PDB entry 8DBP | electron microscopy, 3.60 A resolution | chains X and Y of the 22 polymer chains in the assembly

== Chain X (and Y) ==
Molecule: ATP synthase subunit b
From: Escherichia coli
Notes: chain Y of this document is another copy of the same molecule, construct and numbering; everything in this record applies to it too
UniProtKB: D6IFY0 (D6IFY0_ECOLX); residue numbers follow UniProt; this construct covers 1-156
Chain sequence (156 residues; each row starts with the number of its first residue):
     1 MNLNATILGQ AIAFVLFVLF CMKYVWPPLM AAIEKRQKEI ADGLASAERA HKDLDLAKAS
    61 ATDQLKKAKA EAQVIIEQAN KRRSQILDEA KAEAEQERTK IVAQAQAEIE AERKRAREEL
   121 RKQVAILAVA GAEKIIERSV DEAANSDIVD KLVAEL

== Chain X / chain Y interface ==
Pairs across the interface (77):
  R36(X) with R36(Y); E39(Y), salt bridge; I40(Y)
  Q37(X) with E39(Y)
  I40(X) with E39(Y); G43(Y)
  D42(X) with H51(Y)
  G43(X) with A47(Y); A50(Y); H51(Y)
  L44(X) with S46(Y)
  S46(X) with A50(Y); H51(Y); L54(Y)
  A47(X) with A50(Y), hydrophobic; D53(Y)
  A50(X) with D53(Y); L54(Y), hydrophobic; A57(Y)
  D53(X) with K58(Y); A61(Y)
  L54(X) with A61(Y), hydrophobic; Q64(Y)
  A57(X) with Q64(Y), hydrogen bond (backbone-side chain)
  K58(X) with Q64(Y), hydrogen bond (backbone-side chain)
  A61(X) with Q64(Y); L65(Y), hydrophobic; A68(Y)
  A68(X) with A72(Y), hydrophobic; I75(Y); I76(Y)
  E71(X) with I76(Y)
  A72(X) with I75(Y), hydrophobic
  I75(X) with I76(Y), hydrophobic; A79(Y); N80(Y); R83(Y)
  Q78(X) with R83(Y), hydrogen bond
  A79(X) with R83(Y); L87(Y)
  R82(X) with L87(Y)
  R83(X) with L87(Y); A90(Y)
  I86(X) with K91(Y)
  A90(X) with A94(Y), hydrophobic
  K91(X) with E97(Y), salt bridge; I101(Y)
  E93(X) with R98(Y)
  A94(X) with R98(Y); I101(Y), hydrophobic
  R98(X) with Q104(Y); A105(Y); E108(Y), salt bridge
  I101(X) with I109(Y), hydrophobic
  V102(X) with E108(Y)
  A105(X) with I109(Y), hydrophobic
  A116(X) with L120(Y), hydrophobic
  L120(X) with L120(Y), hydrophobic; V124(Y), hydrophobic
  V124(X) with V124(Y), hydrophobic; L127(Y), hydrophobic
  L127(X) with V124(Y), hydrophobic
  A128(X) with A128(Y); I135(Y)
  V129(X) with I135(Y), hydrophobic
  A132(X) with I135(Y), hydrophobic
  I135(X) with I136(Y), hydrophobic
  I136(X) with V140(Y), hydrophobic; I148(Y), hydrophobic
  A144(X) with R138(Y), hydrogen bond (backbone-side chain)
  N145(X) with I135(Y); S139(Y), hydrogen bond
  D147(X) with R138(Y), salt bridge
  I148(X) with K134(Y)
  L152(X) with G131(Y)
  L156(X) with Q123(Y); L127(Y), hydrophobic
Other interface residues (no listed pair), chain X (62 interface residues in all): E39, H51, S60, Q64, L65, I76, N80, E95, E97, I109, R113, R117, E137, R138, V140, V149
Other interface residues (no listed pair), chain Y (59 interface residues in all): S60, K69, E71, R82, I86, R113, A116, A130, A132, E142, A144, D147, K151

== Overview ==
The interface between chain X and chain Y involves 62 residues on one side and 59 on the other, with 5
hydrogen bonds and 4 salt bridges. Polar pairs include R36(X)-E39(Y), K91(X)-E97(Y) and R98(X)-E108(Y).
Both chains are ATP synthase subunit b (Escherichia coli). Entry 8DBP (E. coli ATP synthase imaged in 10mM
MgATP State1 "half-up) was determined by electron microscopy, deposited together with 8DBQ, 8DBR, 8DBS, 8DBT,
8DBU, 8DBV and 8DBW.
